9C8M - chain A; structure by X-ray diffraction, 1.78 A resolution.

Chain A:
Name: Cytochrome c peroxidase, mitochondrial
Source organism: Saccharomyces cerevisiae (strain ATCC 204508 / S288c)
Notes: EC 1.11.1.5
UniProtKB: P00431 (CCPR_YEAST); residues 1-294 here correspond to UniProt positions 68-361 (UniProt number = residue number + 67)
Amino-acid sequence (296 residues; each row starts with the number of its first residue; numbers below 1 keep their minus sign (Met-1 is residue -1)):
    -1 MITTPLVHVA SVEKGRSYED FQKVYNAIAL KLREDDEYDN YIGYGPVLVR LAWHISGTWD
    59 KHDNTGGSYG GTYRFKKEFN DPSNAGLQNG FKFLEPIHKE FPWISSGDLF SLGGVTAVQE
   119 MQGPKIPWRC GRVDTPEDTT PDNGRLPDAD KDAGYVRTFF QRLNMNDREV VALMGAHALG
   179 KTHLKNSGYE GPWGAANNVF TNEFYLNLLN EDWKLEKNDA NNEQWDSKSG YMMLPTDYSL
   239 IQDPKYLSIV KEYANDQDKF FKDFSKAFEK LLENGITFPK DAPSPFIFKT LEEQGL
Disordered / not traced: -1
Sequence notes: initiating methionine (-1); expression tag (0); variant Ile53 (Thr120 in P00431), Gly152 (Asp219 in P00431)
Metal / ion sites: heme Fe near His175 (its only coordinating residue here)
Residues lining bound ligands: heme (HEM): Pro44, Val45, Val47, Arg48, Trp51, Pro145, Asp146, Ala147, Phe158, Leu171, Met172, Ala174, His175, Leu177, Gly178, Lys179, Thr180, His181, Asn184, Ser185, Tyr187, Trp191, Leu232, Thr234, Phe262, Phe266

In short:
Bound to chain A: heme.
Chain A is Cytochrome c peroxidase, mitochondrial (Saccharomyces cerevisiae (strain ATCC 204508 / S288c)); the
structure, High-resolution structure of cytochrome c peroxidase from yeast under cryogenic conditions and
ambient pressure, was determined by X-ray diffraction, deposited together with 9C8L, 9C8O and 9C8P.
